Entry 7BE6 (X-ray diffraction, 1.87 A resolution); this record covers chain A.

== Chain A ==
Protein: Epithelial discoidin domain-containing receptor 1
Organism: Homo sapiens
Notes: EC 2.7.10.1
UniProtKB: Q08345 (DDR1_HUMAN); numbering as in UniProt (aligned over 601-913)
Amino-acid sequence (315 residues; each row starts with the number of its first residue):
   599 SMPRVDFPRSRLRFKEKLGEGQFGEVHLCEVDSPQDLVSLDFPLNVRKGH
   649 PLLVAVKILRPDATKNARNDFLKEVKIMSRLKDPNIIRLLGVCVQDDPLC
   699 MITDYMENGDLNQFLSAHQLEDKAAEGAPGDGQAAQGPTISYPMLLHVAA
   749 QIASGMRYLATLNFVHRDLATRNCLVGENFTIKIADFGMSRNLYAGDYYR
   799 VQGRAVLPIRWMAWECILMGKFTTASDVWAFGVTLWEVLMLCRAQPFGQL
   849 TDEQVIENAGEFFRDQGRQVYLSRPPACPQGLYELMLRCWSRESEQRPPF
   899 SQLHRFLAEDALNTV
Disordered / not traced: 599, 724-734, 913
Sequence notes: expression tag (599-600)
Small-molecule neighbours: inhibitor SR159 (TJW; 5-amino-N-(4-(((2S)-4-cyclohexyl-1-((1-(methylsulfonyl)piperidin-3-yl)amino)-1-oxobutan-2-yl)carbamoyl)benzyl)-1-phenyl-1H-pyrazole-4-carboxamide): Leu616, Val624, Ala653, Lys655, Glu672, Ile675, Met676, Leu679, Ile684, Ile685, Met699, Thr701, Asp702, Tyr703, Met704, Glu705, Gly707, Leu757, Phe762, His764, Leu773, Ile782, Ala783, Asp784, Phe785, Gly786
Swiss-Prot annotation at these positions:
  - active site: Asp766 (Proton acceptor)
  - binding site (ATP): Leu616 to Val624, Lys655
  - modified residue: Ser631 (Phosphoserine), Tyr740 (Phosphotyrosine), Tyr792 (Phosphotyrosine), Tyr796 (Phosphotyrosine), Tyr797 (Phosphotyrosine)
  - mutagenesis: Lys655 (K655A: Loss of kinase activity. Complete loss of the collagen-independent constitutive activation; when associated with Q-211), Gly707 (G707A: Confers over 20-fold resistance to the ability of an inhibitor to inhibit autophosphorylation), Tyr740 (Y740F: Abolishes interaction with PTPN11)

== In short ==
Ligands of chain A: inhibitor SR159. From UniProt: active-site residue Asp766, 10 ATP-binding residues and 3
mutagenesis sites.
Chain A is Epithelial discoidin domain-containing receptor 1 (Homo sapiens); the structure, Structure of DDR1
receptor tyrosine kinase in complex with inhibitor SR159, was determined by X-ray diffraction together with
7BCM, 7BDO, 7BDQ, 7BE4 and 7BE5 from the same study.
